Entry 7F66 (electron microscopy, 2.76 A resolution); this record covers chains N and S of the 15 polymer chains in the assembly.

[Chain N]
Molecule: Eukaryotic translation initiation factor 2 subunit 1
Organism: Homo sapiens
Reference sequence: P05198 (IF2A_HUMAN); residues 0-314 here correspond to UniProt positions 1-315 (UniProt number = residue number + 1)
Chain sequence (315 residues; row label = number of the first residue in the row; numbering starts at 0):
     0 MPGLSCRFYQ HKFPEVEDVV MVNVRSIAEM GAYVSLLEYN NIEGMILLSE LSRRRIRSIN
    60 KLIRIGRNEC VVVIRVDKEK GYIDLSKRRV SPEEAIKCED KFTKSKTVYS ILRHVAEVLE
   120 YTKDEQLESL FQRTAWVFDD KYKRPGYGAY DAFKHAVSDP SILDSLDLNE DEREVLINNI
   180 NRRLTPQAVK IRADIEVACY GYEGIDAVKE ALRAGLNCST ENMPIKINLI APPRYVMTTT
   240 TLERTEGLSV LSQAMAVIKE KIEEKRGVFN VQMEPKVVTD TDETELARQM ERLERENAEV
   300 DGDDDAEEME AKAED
Not modelled in the structure: 0-2, 278-314

[Chain S]
Molecule: Eukaryotic translation initiation factor 2 subunit 3
Organism: Homo sapiens
Notes: EC 3.6.5.3
Reference sequence: P41091 (IF2G_HUMAN); residue numbers follow UniProt; this construct covers 1-472
Chain sequence (472 residues; each row starts with the number of its first residue):
     1 MAGGEAGVTL GQPHLSRQDL TTLDVTKLTP LSHEVISRQA TINIGTIGHV AHGKSTVVKA
    61 ISGVHTVRFK NELERNITIK LGYANAKIYK LDDPSCPRPE CYRSCGSSTP DEFPTDIPGT
   121 KGNFKLVRHV SFVDCPGHDI LMATMLNGAA VMDAALLLIA GNESCPQPQT SEHLAAIEIM
   181 KLKHILILQN KIDLVKESQA KEQYEQILAF VQGTVAEGAP IIPISAQLKY NIEVVCEYIV
   241 KKIPVPPRDF TSEPRLIVIR SFDVNKPGCE VDDLKGGVAG GSILKGVLKV GQEIEVRPGI
   301 VSKDSEGKLM CKPIFSKIVS LFAEHNDLQY AAPGGLIGVG TKIDPTLCRA DRMVGQVLGA
   361 VGALPEIFTE LEISYFLLRR LLGVRTEGDK KAAKVQKLSK NEVLMVNIGS LSTGGRVSAV
   421 KADLGKIVLT NPVCTEVGEK IALSRRVEKH WRLIGWGQIR RGVTIKPTVD DD
Not modelled in the structure: 1-19, 92-122, 180-183, 224-227, 469-472

[Interface between chain N and chain S]
Pairs across the interface - 16 pairs, chain N then chain S:
  A197(N) - T346(S)
  C198(N) - D344(S)
  Y199(N) - L347(S)  hydrophobic
  G200(N) - F315(S)
  Y201(N) - F315(S)
  Y201(N) - S316(S)
  Y201(N) - K342(S)
  G203(N) - K342(S)  hydrogen bond (backbone-backbone)
  I204(N) - K342(S)
  L211(N) - V271(S)  hydrophobic
  I226(N) - V271(S)
  N227(N) - C269(S)
  L228(N) - P267(S)
  L228(N) - G268(S)  hydrogen bond (backbone-backbone)
  L228(N) - C269(S)  hydrogen bond (backbone-backbone)
  P232(N) - T346(S)
Interface residues without a listed pair, chain N (16 interface residues in all): E202, K208, I229, P231
Interface residues without a listed pair, chain S (14 interface residues in all): E270, K317, I343, R349

[In short]
Chain N and chain S form an interface of 16 and 14 residues respectively, with 3 hydrogen bonds. Backbone
hydrogen bonds pair G203(N)-K342(S), L228(N)-G268(S) and L228(N)-C269(S).
Chain N is Eukaryotic translation initiation factor 2 subunit 1 and chain S is Eukaryotic translation
initiation factor 2 subunit 3, both from Homo sapiens; the structure, eIF2B-SFSV NSs-1-eIF2, was determined by
electron microscopy together with 7F64, 7F67 and 7VLK from the same study.
